7BOI - chains A and T of the 14 polymer chains in the assembly; structure by electron microscopy, 2.98 A resolution.

# Chain A
Molecule: 16S rRNA
Organism: Escherichia coli K-12
Sequence (1542 nucleotides; numbered 1 to 1542; the number before each row is that of its first residue):
     1 AAAUUGAAGAGUUUGAUCAUGGCUCAGAUUGAACGCUGGCGGCAGGCCUA
    51 ACACAUGCAAGUCGAACGGUAACAGGAAGAAGCUUGCUUCUUUGCUGACG
   101 AGUGGCGGACGGGUGAGUAAUGUCUGGGAAACUGCCUGAUGGAGGGGGAU
   151 AACUACUGGAAACGGUAGCUAAUACCGCAUAACGUCGCAAGACCAAAGAG
   201 GGGGACCUUCGGGCCUCUUGCCAUCGGAUGUGCCCAGAUGGGAUUAGCUA
   251 GUAGGUGGGGUAACGGCUCACCUAGGCGACGAUCCCUAGCUGGUCUGAGA
   301 GGAUGACCAGCCACACUGGAACUGAGACACGGUCCAGACUCCUACGGGAG
   351 GCAGCAGUGGGGAAUAUUGCACAAUGGGCGCAAGCCUGAUGCAGCCAUGC
   401 CGCGUGUAUGAAGAAGGCCUUCGGGUUGUAAAGUACUUUCAGCGGGGAGG
   451 AAGGGAGUAAAGUUAAUACCUUUGCUCAUUGACGUUACCCGCAGAAGAAG
   501 CACCGGCUAACUCCGUGCCAGCAGCCXCGGUAAUACGGAGGGUGCAAGCG
   551 UUAAUCGGAAUUACUGGGCGUAAAGCGCACGCAGGCGGUUUGUUAAGUCA
   601 GAUGUGAAAUCCCCGGGCUCAACCUGGGAACUGCAUCUGAUACUGGCAAG
   651 CUUGAGUCUCGUAGAGGGGGGUAGAAUUCCAGGUGUAGCGGUGAAAUGCG
   701 UAGAGAUCUGGAGGAAUACCGGUGGCGAAGGCGGCCCCCUGGACGAAGAC
   751 UGACGCUCAGGUGCGAAAGCGUGGGGAGCAAACAGGAUUAGAUACCCUGG
   801 UAGUCCACGCCGUAAACGAUGUCGACUUGGAGGUUGUGCCCUUGAGGCGU
   851 GGCUUCCGGAGCUAACGCGUUAAGUCGACCGCCUGGGGAGUACGGCCGCA
   901 AGGUUAAAACUCAAAUGAAUUGACGGGGGCCCGCACAAGCGGUGGAGCAU
   951 GUGGUUUAAUUCGAUGXAACGCGAAGAACCUUACCUGGUCUUGACAUCCA
  1001 CGGAAGUUUUCAGAGAUGAGAAUGUGCCUUCGGGAACCGUGAGACAGGUG
  1051 CUGCAUGGCUGUCGUCAGCUCGUGUUGUGAAAUGUUGGGUUAAGUCCCGC
  1101 AACGAGCGCAACCCUUAUCCUUUGUUGCCAGCGGUCCGGCCGGGAACUCA
  1151 AAGGAGACUGCCAGUGAUAAACUGGAGGAAGGUGGGGAUGACGUCAAGUC
  1201 AUCAUGGCCCUUACGACCAGGGCUACACACGUGCUACAAUGGCGCAUACA
  1251 AAGAGAAGCGACCUCGCGAGAGCAAGCGGACCUCAUAAAGUGCGUCGUAG
  1301 UCCGGAUUGGAGUCUGCAACUCGACUCCAUGAAGUCGGAAUCGCUAGUAA
  1351 UCGUGGAUCAGAAUGCCACGGUGAAUACGUUCCCGGGCCUUGUACACACC
  1401 GCCCGUXACACCAUGGGAGUGGGUUGCAAAAGAAGUAGGUAGCUUAACCU
  1451 UCGGGAGGGCGCUUACCACUUUGUGAUUCAUGACUGGGGUGAAGUCGUAA
  1501 CAAGGUAACCGUAGGGGAACCUGCGGUUGGAUCACCUCCUUA
Disordered / not traced: 931-1386, 1535-1542
Modified / non-standard residues: PSU (pseudouridine-5'-monophosphate) at position 516, G7M (N7-methyl-guanosine-5'-monophosphate) at position 527, 2MG (2N-methylguanosine-5'-monophosphate) at position 966, 5MC (5-methylcytidine-5'-monophosphate) at position 967, 2MG (2N-methylguanosine-5'-monophosphate) at position 1207, 4OC (4n,o2'-methylcytidine-5'-monophosphate) at position 1402, 5MC (5-methylcytidine-5'-monophosphate) at position 1407, UR3 (3-methyluridine-5'-monophoshate) at position 1498, 2MG (2N-methylguanosine-5'-monophosphate) at position 1516, MA6 (6N-dimethyladenosine-5'-monophoshate) at position 1518, MA6 (6N-dimethyladenosine-5'-monophoshate) at position 1519
Bound ions: Mg2+ site 1 near G21 (its only coordinating residue here); Mg2+ site 2: C48, U49, G115; Mg2+ site 3 near A53 (its only coordinating residue here); Mg2+ site 4: A59, C386, U387; Mg2+ site 5 near G100 (its only coordinating residue here); Mg2+ site 6: A109, G331; Mg2+ site 7 near G111 (its only coordinating residue here); Mg2+ site 8: A116, G117, G289; Mg2+ site 9: G145, A197; Mg2+ site 10: A174, C175; Mg2+ site 11: G299, G558; Mg2+ site 12 near C328 (its only coordinating residue here); 27 more Mg2+ sites not listed
Reported in the primary citation:
  - contacts within the chain: A923/U1393, U1393/A1502

# Chain T
Protein: 30S ribosomal protein S20
Organism: Escherichia coli (strain K12)
Reference sequence: P0A7U7 (RS20_ECOLI); numbering as in UniProt (aligned over 1-87)
Amino-acid sequence (87 residues; each row starts with the number of its first residue):
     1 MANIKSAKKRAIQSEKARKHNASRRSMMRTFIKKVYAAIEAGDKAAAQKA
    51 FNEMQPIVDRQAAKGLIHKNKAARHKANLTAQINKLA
Disordered / not traced: 1

# How chain A and chain T interact
Contacting residue pairs - 90 pairs, chain A then chain T:
  A60(A) with Ile-4(T), sugar contact
  G61(A) with Ile-4(T), phosphate contact; Ser-6(T), hydrogen bond to the base
  A101(A) with Lys-5(T), salt bridge to the phosphate
  G102(A) with Lys-5(T), salt bridge to the phosphate
  U103(A) with Lys-9(T), phosphate contact
  G104(A) with Lys-9(T), hydrogen bond to the base; Gln-13(T), hydrogen bond to the phosphate; Lys-16(T), salt bridge to the phosphate
  G105(A) with Gln-13(T), phosphate contact
  C106(A) with Arg-10(T), base contact
  G107(A) with Ser-6(T), hydrogen bond to the base; Arg-10(T), hydrogen bond to the base
  G108(A) with Arg-10(T), hydrogen bond to the base
  A131(A) with Asn-70(T), phosphate contact
  C132(A) with His-68(T), hydrogen bond to the phosphate; Asn-70(T), hydrogen bond to the phosphate
  U133(A) with His-68(T), salt bridge to the phosphate
  C175(A) with His-20(T), phosphate contact
  C176(A) with His-20(T), phosphate contact; Arg-24(T), sugar contact; Lys-64(T), phosphate contact
  G177(A) with Arg-24(T), salt bridge to the phosphate; Arg-60(T), salt bridge to the phosphate; Lys-64(T), phosphate contact
  C178(A) with Arg-60(T), salt bridge to the phosphate
  U185(A) with Ala-73(T), phosphate contact; Lys-76(T), hydrogen bond to the base
  C186(A) with Ala-73(T), sugar contact; Lys-76(T), sugar contact; Ala-77(T), phosphate contact; Thr-80(T), sugar contact
  G187(A) with Ala-77(T), phosphate contact; Thr-80(T), sugar contact
  A192(A) with Gln-55(T), hydrogen bond to the sugar
  C193(A) with Gln-55(T), sugar contact; Pro-56(T), phosphate contact; Asp-59(T), hydrogen bond to the sugar
  C194(A) with Pro-56(T), sugar contact; Asp-59(T), sugar contact; Arg-60(T), phosphate contact; Ala-63(T), sugar contact
  A195(A) with Arg-60(T), salt bridge to the phosphate; Ala-63(T), sugar contact
  A196(A) with Lys-64(T), salt bridge to the phosphate
  U224(A) with Lys-69(T), salt bridge to the phosphate
  G258(A) with Gln-82(T), hydrogen bond to the phosphate; Lys-85(T), salt bridge to the phosphate
  G259(A) with Tyr-36(T), hydrogen bond to the phosphate; Asn-78(T), hydrogen bond to the phosphate; Gln-82(T), hydrogen bond to the phosphate
  G260(A) with Lys-71(T), phosphate contact; His-75(T), phosphate contact
  U261(A) with Lys-71(T), salt bridge to the phosphate; Arg-74(T), salt bridge to the phosphate
  A262(A) with His-68(T), sugar contact; Asn-70(T), hydrogen bond to the sugar; Arg-74(T), salt bridge to the phosphate
  A263(A) with Arg-74(T), salt bridge to the phosphate
  C322(A) with Ser-14(T), sugar contact; Arg-18(T), sugar contact
  U323(A) with Ser-14(T), sugar contact; Ala-17(T), phosphate contact; Arg-18(T), sugar contact; Asn-21(T), hydrogen bond to the phosphate; Arg-25(T), salt bridge to the phosphate
  G324(A) with Asn-21(T), hydrogen bond to the phosphate
  G331(A) with Asn-3(T), sugar contact
  G332(A) with Ala-2(T), phosphate contact; Asn-3(T), hydrogen bond to the phosphate; Ile-4(T), hydrogen bond to the phosphate; Ala-7(T), phosphate contact
  U333(A) with Ala-2(T), hydrogen bond to the phosphate
  G351(A) with Asn-3(T), hydrogen bond to the phosphate
  A1437(A) with Arg-25(T), phosphate contact; Arg-29(T), salt bridge to the phosphate
  G1438(A) with Arg-29(T), salt bridge to the phosphate
  G1439(A) with Lys-33(T), salt bridge to the phosphate
  U1440(A) with Lys-33(T), salt bridge to the phosphate
  A1456(A) with Lys-34(T), phosphate contact
  G1457(A) with Met-27(T), sugar contact; Thr-30(T), phosphate contact; Lys-34(T), salt bridge to the phosphate
  G1458(A) with Ser-23(T), phosphate contact; Ser-26(T), hydrogen bond to the phosphate; Met-27(T), phosphate contact; Thr-30(T), hydrogen bond to the phosphate
  G1459(A) with Ala-22(T), phosphate contact; Ser-23(T), phosphate contact; Ser-26(T), hydrogen bond to the phosphate
Other interface residues (no listed pair), chain A (51 interface residues in all): G184, G257, G350, U1436
Other interface residues (no listed pair), chain T (50 interface residues in all): Ala-11, Ile-12, Phe-31, Asn-52, Gln-61

# Overview
51 residues of chain A and 50 residues of chain T are in contact; the contacts include 25 hydrogen bonds and
21 salt bridges. Among the polar pairs are G61(A)/Ser-6(T), G104(A)/Lys-9(T) and G107(A)/Ser-6(T). C48(A),
U49(A) and G115(A) form the Mg2+ site 2. The paper reports contacts within the chain involving A923(A),
U1393(A) and A1502(A).
Chain A is 16S rRNA (Escherichia coli K-12) and chain T is 30S ribosomal protein S20 (Escherichia coli (strain
K12)); the structure, Bacterial 30S ribosomal subunit assembly complex state F (multibody refinement for body
domain of 30S ribosome), was determined by electron microscopy, deposited together with 7AF3, 7AF5, 7AF8,
7AFA, 7AFD, 7AFH and 17 further entries.
